PDB entry 1QLJ | X-ray diffraction, 2.80 A resolution | chain A

Chain A:
Molecule: Alcohol dehydrogenase
Source organism: Equus caballus
Notes: EC 1.1.1.1
UniProtKB: P00327 (ADHE_HORSE); residue numbers follow UniProt; this construct covers 1-374
Sequence (374 residues; row label = number of the first residue in the row):
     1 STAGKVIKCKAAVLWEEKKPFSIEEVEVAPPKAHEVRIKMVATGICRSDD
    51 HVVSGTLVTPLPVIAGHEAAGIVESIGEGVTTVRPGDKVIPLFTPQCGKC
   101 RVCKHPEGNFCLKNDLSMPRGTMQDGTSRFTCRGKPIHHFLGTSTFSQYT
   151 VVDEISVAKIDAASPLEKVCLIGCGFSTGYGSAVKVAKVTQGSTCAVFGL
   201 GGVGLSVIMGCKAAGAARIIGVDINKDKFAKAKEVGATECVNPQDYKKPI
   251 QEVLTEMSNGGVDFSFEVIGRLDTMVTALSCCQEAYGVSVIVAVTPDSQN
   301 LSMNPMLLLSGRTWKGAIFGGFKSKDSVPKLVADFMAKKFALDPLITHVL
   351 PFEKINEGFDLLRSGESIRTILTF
Sequence notes: engineered mutation A293 (Gly in P00327), T295 (Pro in P00327)
Ion coordination: Zn2+ site 1: C46, H67, C174; Zn2+ site 2: C97, C100, C103, C111

In short:
C46, H67 and C174 form the Zn2+ site 1. C97, C100, C103 and C111 form the Zn2+ site 2.
Chain A is Alcohol dehydrogenase (Equus caballus); the structure, Horse liver alcohol dehydrogenase apo enzyme
double mutant of gly 293 ala and pro 295 thr, was determined by X-ray diffraction (same publication as 1QLH).
